PDB entry 4LF7 | X-ray diffraction, 3.15 A resolution | chains A and Q of the 21 polymer chains in the assembly

# Chain A
Molecule: 16S rRNA
Organism: Thermus thermophilus
Sequence (1522 nucleotides; each row starts with the number of its first residue; note: 42 numbers in that range are skipped by the numbering (no residue carries them; nothing is unmodelled there); a row labelled like 190A-190L holds insertion residues (190A, then the next letters in order); numbering starts at 0):
     0 UUUGUUGGAGAGUUUGAUCCUGGCUCAGGGUGAACGCUGGCGGCGUGCCU
    50 AAGACAUGCAAGUCGUGCGGG
    73 CCGCGGGGUUUU
    88 ACUCCG
    95 UGGUC
   101 AGCGGCGGACGGGUGAGUAACGCGUGGGU
  129A G
   130 ACCUACCCGGAAGAGGGGGACAACCCGGGGAAACUCGGGCUAAUCCCCCA
   180 UGUGGACCCGC
190A-190L CCCUUGGGGUGU
   191 GUCCAAAGGGCUUU
   216 GCCCGCUUCCGGAUGGGCCCGCGUCCCAUCAGCUAGUUGGUGGGGUAAUG
   266 GCCCACCAAGGCGACGACGGGUAGCCGGUCUGAGAGGAUGGCCGGCCACA
   316 GGGGCACUGAGACACGGGCCCCACUCCUACGGGAGGCAGCAGUUAGGAAU
   366 CUUCCGCAAUGGGCGCAAGCCUGACGGAGCGACGCCGCUUGGAGGAAGAA
   416 GCCCUUCGGGGUGUAAACUCCUGAA
   442 CCCGGGACGAAACCCCCGACGA
   474 GGGGACUGACGGUACCGGG
   494 GUAAUAGCGCCGGCCAACUCCGUGCCAGCAGCCGCGGUAAUACGGAGGGC
   544 GCGAGCGUUACCCGGAUUCACUGGGCGUAAAGGGCGUGUAGGCGGCCUGG
   594 GGCGUCCCAUGUGAAAGACCACGGCUCAACCGUGGGGGAGCGUGGGAUAC
   644 GCUCAGGCUAGACGGUGGGAGAGGGUGGUGGAAUUCCCGGAGUAGCGGUG
   694 AAAUGCGCAGAUACCGGGAGGAACGCCGAUGGCGAAGGCAGCCACCUGGU
   744 CCACCCGUGACGCUGAGGCGCGAAAGCGUGGGGAGCAAACCGGAUUAGAU
   794 ACCCGGGUAGUCCACGCCCUAAACGAUGCGCGCUAGGUCUCUGGGUCU
   848 CCUGGGGGCCGAAGCUAACGCGUUAAGCGCGCCGCCUGGGGAGUACGGCC
   898 GCAAGGCUGAAACUCAAAGGAAUUGACGGGGGCCCGCACAAGCGGUGGAG
   948 CAUGUGGUUUAAUUCGAAGXAACGCGAAGAACCUUACCAGGCCUUGACAU
   998 GCUAGG
 1003A G
  1004 AACCCGGGUGAAAGCCUGGGGUGCCCC
1030A-1030D GCGA
  1031 GGGGAGCCCUAGCACAGGUGCUGCAUGGCCGUCGUCAGCUCGUGCCGUGA
  1081 GGUGUUGGGUUAAGUCCCGCAACGAGCGCAACCCCCGCCGUUAGUUGCCA
  1131 GCGGUUCGGCCGGGCACUCUAACGGGACUGCCCGCGAAA
  1171 GCGGGAGGAAGGAGGGGACGACGUCUGGUCAGCAUGGCCCUUACGGCCUG
  1221 GGCGACACACGUGCUACAAUGCCCACUACAAAGCGAUGCCACCCGGCAAC
  1271 GGGGAGCUAAUCGCAAAAAGGUGGGCCCAGUUCGGAUUGGGGUCUGCAAC
  1321 CCGACCCCAUGAAGCCGGAAUCGCUAGUAAUCGCGGAUCAG
 1361A C
  1362 CAUGCCGCGGUGAAUACGUUCCCGGGCCUUGUACACACXGCCXGUXACGC
  1412 CAUGGGAGCGGGCUCUACCCGAAGUCGCCGGG
  1446 AGCCUACGGG
  1459 CAGGCGCCGAGGGUAGGGCCCGUGACUGGGGCGAAGUCGUAACAAGGUAG
  1509 CUGUACCGGAAGGUGCGGCUGGAUCCACUCCUUUCU
Unresolved in the structure: 0-4, 1534-1540
Construct notes: conflict C1534 (A2157 in M26923.1), A1535 (C2158 in M26923.1)
Modified residues: PSU (pseudouridine-5'-monophosphate) at position 516, 7MG (7N-methyl-8-hydroguanosine-5'-monophosphate) at position 527, M2G (N2-dimethylguanosine-5'-monophosphate) at position 966, 5MC (5-methylcytidine-5'-monophosphate) at position 967, 2MG (2N-methylguanosine-5'-monophosphate) at position 1207, 5MC (5-methylcytidine-5'-monophosphate) at position 1400, 4OC (4n,o2'-methylcytidine-5'-monophosphate) at position 1402, 5MC (5-methylcytidine-5'-monophosphate) at position 1404, 5MC (5-methylcytidine-5'-monophosphate) at position 1407, UR3 (3-methyluridine-5'-monophoshate) at position 1498, PSU (pseudouridine-5'-monophosphate) at position 1540, PSU (pseudouridine-5'-monophosphate) at position 1541
Metal / ion sites: Mg2+ site 1 near U5 (its only coordinating residue here); Mg2+ site 2 near U12 (its only coordinating residue here); Mg2+ site 3: U12, A914; Mg2+ site 4 near G21 (its only coordinating residue here); Mg2+ site 5 near A53 (its only coordinating residue here); Mg2+ site 6 near G61 (its only coordinating residue here); Mg2+ site 7 near G107 (its only coordinating residue here); Mg2+ site 8 near G113 (its only coordinating residue here); Mg2+ site 9: G115, A116, G117, G289; Mg2+ site 10: A116, G117, G289; Mg2+ site 11: C121, G124, U125, G236; K+ site 1 near G167 (its only coordinating residue here); 81 more Mg2+ sites not listed; 6 more K+ sites not listed
Ligand contacts:
  - paromomycin (PAR), molecule 1: U30, G31, C48, U49, U304, G306, C554, C555
  - paromomycin (PAR), molecule 2: G31, C47, C48, A50, A51, G52, A53, G113, U114, G115, A353, C355, A356, U358, U359, A360, G361, U365, C366
  - paromomycin (PAR), molecule 3: A119, A120, C121, G122, C123, G236, C237, G238, U239, C240, C241, C242, G281, A282, G284
  - paromomycin (PAR), molecule 4: G567, G568, C569, G570, G575, G821, C822, G874, C875, C877, C879, C880
  - paromomycin (PAR), molecule 5: G610, A611, C612, C613, A614, A622, C623, C624, G625, U626
  - paromomycin (PAR), molecule 6: G661, G662, A663, G664, G666, G667, C739, U740, G741, G742, U743
  - paromomycin (PAR), molecule 7: U669, G670, G671, U672, G673, G714, A715, A716, C717, C805, C806, A807
  - paromomycin (PAR), molecule 8: G1061, U1062, U1065, C1066, A1188, C1189, G1190
  - paromomycin (PAR), molecule 9: G1405, U1406, 5MC_1407, A1408, C1409, G1489, C1490, G1491, A1492, A1493, G1494, U1495, C1496

# Chain Q
Name: ribosomal protein S17
Organism: Thermus thermophilus
UniProtKB: Q5SHP7 (RS17_THET8); numbering as in UniProt (aligned over 1-105)
Amino-acid sequence (105 residues; each row starts with the number of its first residue):
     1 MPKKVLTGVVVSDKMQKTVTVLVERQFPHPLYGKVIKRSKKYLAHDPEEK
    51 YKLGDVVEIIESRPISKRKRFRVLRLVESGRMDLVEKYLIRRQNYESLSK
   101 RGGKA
Unresolved in the structure: 1, 103-105

# Interface between chain A and chain Q
Pairs across the interface - 89 pairs, chain A then chain Q:
  G127(A) with Pro2(Q), hydrogen bond to the sugar; Glu61(Q), hydrogen bond to the base
  G128(A) with Pro2(Q), sugar contact; Lys3(Q), hydrogen bond to the phosphate; Glu61(Q), sugar contact
  U129(A) with Lys3(Q), salt bridge to the phosphate
  A130(A) with Arg63(Q), salt bridge to the phosphate; Pro64(Q), base contact
  U190E(A) with Ser62(Q), base contact; Arg63(Q), hydrogen bond to the base; Arg72(Q), base contact
  G190F(A) with Arg63(Q), base contact
  C234(A) with Arg70(Q), hydrogen bond to the phosphate
  C235(A) with Glu61(Q), sugar contact; Arg70(Q), salt bridge to the phosphate; Phe71(Q), sugar contact
  G236(A) with Lys4(Q), sugar contact; Lys40(Q), salt bridge to the phosphate; Tyr42(Q), hydrogen bond to the phosphate
  C237(A) with Arg25(Q), salt bridge to the phosphate; Lys40(Q), salt bridge to the phosphate; Tyr42(Q), phosphate contact
  G238(A) with Arg25(Q), salt bridge to the phosphate
  A246(A) with Leu98(Q), sugar contact; Ser99(Q), sugar contact
  G247(A) with Ser99(Q), phosphate contact; Lys100(Q), salt bridge to the phosphate
  U253(A) with Met15(Q), sugar contact; Lys67(Q), salt bridge to the phosphate
  G254(A) with Met15(Q), sugar contact; Gln16(Q), hydrogen bond to the sugar; Thr18(Q), hydrogen bond to the phosphate; Ser66(Q), hydrogen bond to the phosphate; Lys67(Q), phosphate contact; Arg68(Q), phosphate contact; Lys69(Q), phosphate contact
  G255(A) with Gln16(Q), sugar contact; Lys17(Q), phosphate contact; Ile65(Q), phosphate contact; Ser66(Q), phosphate contact; Lys69(Q), salt bridge to the phosphate
  U256(A) with Lys17(Q), salt bridge to the phosphate
  U264(A) with Arg63(Q), sugar contact; Pro64(Q), hydrogen bond to the sugar
  G265(A) with Pro64(Q), sugar contact; Ile65(Q), sugar contact; Ser66(Q), sugar contact; Lys67(Q), hydrogen bond to the sugar
  G266(A) with Ile65(Q), phosphate contact; Lys67(Q), sugar contact
  C267(A) with Lys67(Q), phosphate contact
  A273(A) with Gln16(Q), sugar contact
  G275(A) with Lys14(Q), phosphate contact; Met15(Q), sugar contact
  G276(A) with Ser12(Q), hydrogen bond to the phosphate; Lys14(Q), salt bridge to the phosphate; Met15(Q), sugar contact; Thr20(Q), phosphate contact; Arg68(Q), hydrogen bond to the sugar
  C277(A) with Lys41(Q), salt bridge to the phosphate; Arg68(Q), salt bridge to the phosphate
  G278(A) with Lys41(Q), salt bridge to the phosphate; Tyr95(Q), base contact
  A279(A) with Arg91(Q), salt bridge to the phosphate; Tyr95(Q), hydrogen bond to the phosphate; Leu98(Q), hydrogen bond to the base
  C280(A) with Arg38(Q), base contact; Ser39(Q), hydrogen bond to the base
  C564(A) with Leu31(Q), base contact; Tyr32(Q), sugar contact
  U582(A) with Ile90(Q), sugar contact; Asn94(Q), sugar contact
  A583(A) with Arg91(Q), sugar contact; Asn94(Q), hydrogen bond to the sugar
  G584(A) with Lys87(Q), phosphate contact
  G585(A) with Lys34(Q), hydrogen bond to the phosphate; Lys37(Q), salt bridge to the phosphate
  C586(A) with Lys34(Q), salt bridge to the phosphate
  U598(A) with Pro28(Q), phosphate contact
  G635(A) with Pro2(Q), sugar contact
  U636(A) with Pro2(Q), sugar contact
  C647(A) with Arg81(Q), salt bridge to the phosphate
  A759(A) with Asn94(Q), base contact
  G760(A) with Asn94(Q), hydrogen bond to the base; Ser97(Q), hydrogen bond to the base; Leu98(Q), sugar contact
  G761(A) with Ser97(Q), sugar contact
  C879(A) with Lys34(Q), salt bridge to the phosphate
  C896(A) with Lys100(Q), salt bridge to the phosphate
Interface residues without a listed pair, chain A (47 interface residues in all): U252, G597, C762, G895
Interface residues without a listed pair, chain Q (49 interface residues in all): Val35, Leu43, His45, Arg92, Arg101, Gly102

# In short
Chain A and chain Q form an interface of 47 and 49 residues respectively, with 20 hydrogen bonds and 21 salt
bridges. Among the polar pairs are G127(A)-Glu61(Q), U190E(A)-Arg63(Q) and A279(A)-Leu98(Q). Ligands of chain
A: 9 copies of paromomycin.
Here chain A is 16S rRNA and chain Q is ribosomal protein S17, both from Thermus thermophilus. Entry 4LF7
(Crystal Structure of 30S ribosomal subunit from Thermus thermophilus) was determined by X-ray diffraction.
